Entry 7XIF (X-ray diffraction, 2.14 A resolution); this record covers chains A and F.

== Chain A (and F) ==
Protein: Polyamine aminopropyltransferase
From: Pyrobaculum calidifontis
Notes: EC 2.5.1.16; chain F of this document is another copy of the same molecule, construct and numbering; everything in this record applies to it too
UniProtKB: A3MU81 (SPEE_PYRCJ); residues 1-289 here = UniProt positions 1-289
Chain sequence (309 residues; numbered -19 to 289; the number before each row is that of its first residue; numbers below 1 keep their minus sign (Met-19 is residue -19)):
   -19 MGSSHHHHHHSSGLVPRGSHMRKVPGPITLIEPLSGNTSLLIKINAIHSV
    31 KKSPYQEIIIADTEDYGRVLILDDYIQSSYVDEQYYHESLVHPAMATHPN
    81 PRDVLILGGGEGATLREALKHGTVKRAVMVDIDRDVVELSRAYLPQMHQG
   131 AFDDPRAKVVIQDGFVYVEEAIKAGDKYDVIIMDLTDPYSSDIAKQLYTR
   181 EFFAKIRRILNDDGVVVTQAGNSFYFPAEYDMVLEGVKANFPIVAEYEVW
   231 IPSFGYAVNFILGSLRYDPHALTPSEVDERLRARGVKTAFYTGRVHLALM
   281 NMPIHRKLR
Not modelled in the structure: -19 to 3
Construct notes: initiating methionine (-19); expression tag (-18 to 0)
Residues lining bound ligands:
  - 5'-deoxy-5'-methylthioadenosine (MTA): Gln36, Leu50, Leu52, Gln57, Gly88, Gly89, Gly90, Glu91, Val110, Asp111, Ile112, Asp113, Val116, Gln142, Asp143, Gly144, Asp164, Leu165, Thr166, Ile173, Ala174, Leu177
  - spermidine (SPD): Glu12, Pro13, Leu14, Tyr55, Ile56, Gln57, Tyr66, Asp164, Leu165, Asp167, Tyr169, Gln199, Phe234, Tyr236
UniProt features mapped onto this chain:
  - active site: Asp164 (Proton acceptor)
  - binding site (S-methyl-5'-thioadenosine): Gln36, Asp111, Asp143, Gly144
  - binding site (spermidine): His67, Glu91
What the authors report for this chain:
  - binding site for pa(334): Ile56, Asp164, Leu165, Asp167, Tyr236
  - specificity-determining residues: Tyr236 (proposed by the authors, not directly observed)

== How chain A and chain F interact ==
Contacting residue pairs - 99 pairs, chain A then chain F:
  Val4(A) - Ile11(F)  hydrophobic
  Pro5(A) - Gly16(F)
  Pro5(A) - Asn17(F)
  Pro5(A) - Thr18(F)
  Pro5(A) - Ser19(F)
  Ser15(A) - Asp45(F)  hydrogen bond
  Asn17(A) - Pro5(F)
  Asn17(A) - Leu21(F)
  Asn17(A) - Ile22(F)
  Asn17(A) - Lys23(F)  hydrogen bond (backbone-backbone)
  Asn17(A) - Glu44(F)
  Asn17(A) - Asp45(F)
  Thr18(A) - Leu21(F)
  Thr18(A) - Ile22(F)
  Thr18(A) - Asp45(F)  hydrogen bond
  Thr18(A) - Tyr46(F)  hydrogen bond
  Ser19(A) - Pro5(F)
  Ser19(A) - Leu20(F)
  Ser19(A) - Leu21(F)  hydrogen bond (backbone-backbone)
  Leu20(A) - Ser19(F)
  Leu20(A) - Leu20(F)  hydrophobic
  Leu21(A) - Asn17(F)
  Leu21(A) - Thr18(F)
  Leu21(A) - Ser19(F)  hydrogen bond (backbone-backbone)
  Leu21(A) - Leu21(F)  hydrophobic
  Ile22(A) - Asn17(F)
  Lys23(A) - Asn17(F)  hydrogen bond (backbone-backbone)
  Glu44(A) - Asn17(F)
  Asp45(A) - Ser15(F)  hydrogen bond
  Asp45(A) - Asn17(F)
  Asp45(A) - Thr18(F)  hydrogen bond
  Asp45(A) - Tyr205(F)
  Asp45(A) - Lys287(F)  salt bridge
  Tyr46(A) - Thr18(F)  hydrogen bond
  Tyr46(A) - Tyr205(F)  hydrogen bond
  Tyr60(A) - Arg289(F)  hydrogen bond (backbone-side chain)
  Val61(A) - Phe204(F)  hydrophobic
  Val61(A) - Lys287(F)
  Val61(A) - Leu288(F)  hydrogen bond (backbone-backbone)
  Val61(A) - Arg289(F)
  Glu63(A) - Arg289(F)  salt bridge
  Gln64(A) - Leu288(F)
  Gln64(A) - Arg289(F)
  Tyr65(A) - Ile284(F)
  Tyr65(A) - His285(F)
  Tyr65(A) - Arg286(F)  hydrogen bond (side chain-backbone)
  Tyr65(A) - Leu288(F)  hydrophobic
  Arg96(A) - Arg289(F)
  Gln126(A) - Arg289(F)  hydrogen bond
  Gln129(A) - Arg289(F)  hydrogen bond
  Asn202(A) - Trp230(F)
  Phe204(A) - Val61(F)  hydrophobic
  Phe204(A) - Pro232(F)  hydrophobic
  Tyr205(A) - Tyr46(F)  hydrogen bond
  Tyr205(A) - Trp230(F)  hydrophobic
  Tyr205(A) - Pro232(F)
  Trp230(A) - Asn202(F)
  Trp230(A) - Tyr205(F)  hydrophobic
  Trp230(A) - Trp230(F)
  Trp230(A) - Gly235(F)
  Trp230(A) - Tyr236(F)  hydrophobic
  Trp230(A) - Ala237(F)  hydrophobic
  Trp230(A) - His285(F)  hydrogen bond (backbone-side chain)
  Pro232(A) - Phe204(F)  hydrophobic
  Pro232(A) - Tyr205(F)
  Gly235(A) - Trp230(F)
  Tyr236(A) - Trp230(F)  hydrophobic
  Ala237(A) - Trp230(F)  hydrophobic
  Phe270(A) - Met282(F)  hydrophobic
  Phe270(A) - Pro283(F)  hydrophobic
  Arg274(A) - Met280(F)  hydrogen bond (side chain-backbone)
  Arg274(A) - Asn281(F)  hydrogen bond
  Val275(A) - Pro283(F)
  Leu277(A) - Asn281(F)
  Ala278(A) - Ala278(F)
  Ala278(A) - Met282(F)  hydrophobic
  Leu279(A) - Met282(F)  hydrophobic
  Met280(A) - Arg274(F)  hydrogen bond (backbone-side chain)
  Asn281(A) - Arg274(F)  hydrogen bond
  Asn281(A) - Leu277(F)
  Met282(A) - Phe270(F)  hydrophobic
  Met282(A) - Ala278(F)  hydrophobic
  Met282(A) - Leu279(F)  hydrophobic
  Pro283(A) - Phe270(F)  hydrophobic
  Pro283(A) - Val275(F)
  His285(A) - Tyr65(F)
  His285(A) - Trp230(F)  hydrogen bond (side chain-backbone)
  Arg286(A) - Tyr65(F)  hydrogen bond (backbone-side chain)
  Lys287(A) - Asp45(F)  salt bridge
  Leu288(A) - Val61(F)  hydrogen bond (backbone-backbone)
  Leu288(A) - Gln64(F)
  Leu288(A) - Tyr65(F)  hydrophobic
  Arg289(A) - Tyr60(F)  hydrogen bond (side chain-backbone)
  Arg289(A) - Val61(F)
  Arg289(A) - Glu63(F)  salt bridge
  Arg289(A) - Gln64(F)
  Arg289(A) - Arg96(F)
  Arg289(A) - Gln126(F)  hydrogen bond (side chain-backbone)
  Arg289(A) - Gln129(F)
Also at the interface, not in a pair above, chain A (50 interface residues in all): Ile11, Gly16, Asp62, Val229, His250, Ile284
Also at the interface, not in a pair above, chain F (51 interface residues in all): Val4, Asp62, Val229, His250, Ala269

== Overview ==
50 residues of chain A face 51 of chain F across their interface; the contacts include 27 hydrogen bonds and 4
salt bridges. Polar contacts include Asp45(A)-Lys287(F), Glu63(A)-Arg289(F) and Ser15(A)-Asp45(F). Bound to
chain A: 5'-deoxy-5'-methylthioadenosine and spermidine. The paper reports a binding site for pa(334) at
Ile56(A), Asp164(A) and Leu165(A) among others; the specificity determinant Tyr236(A).
Both chains are Polyamine aminopropyltransferase (Pyrobaculum calidifontis). Entry 7XIF (Crystal structure of
the aminopropyltransferase, SpeE from hyperthermophilic crenarchaeon, Pyrobaculum calidifontis in complex with
5'-methylthioadenosine (MTA) ...) was determined by X-ray diffraction, deposited together with 7XIG, 7XIH and
7XII.
